PDB entry 7DBK | X-ray diffraction, 1.80 A resolution | chains A and C of the 4 polymer chains in the assembly

Chain A (and C):
Molecule: L-lactate dehydrogenase B chain
Source organism: Homo sapiens
Notes: EC 1.1.1.27; chain C of this document is another copy of the same molecule, construct and numbering; everything in this record applies to it too
Reference sequence: P07195 (LDHB_HUMAN); residue numbers follow UniProt; this construct covers 2-334
Amino-acid sequence (333 residues; row label = number of the first residue in the row):
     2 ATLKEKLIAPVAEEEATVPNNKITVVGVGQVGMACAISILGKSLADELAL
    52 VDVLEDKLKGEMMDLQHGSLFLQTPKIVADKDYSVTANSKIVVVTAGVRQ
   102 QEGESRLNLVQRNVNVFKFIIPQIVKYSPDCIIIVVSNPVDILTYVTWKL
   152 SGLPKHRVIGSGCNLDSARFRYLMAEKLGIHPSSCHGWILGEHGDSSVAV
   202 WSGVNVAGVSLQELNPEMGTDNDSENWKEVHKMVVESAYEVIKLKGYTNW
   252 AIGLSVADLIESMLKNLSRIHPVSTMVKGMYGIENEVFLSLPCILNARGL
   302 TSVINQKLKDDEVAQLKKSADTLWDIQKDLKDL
Curated features (UniProtKB/Swiss-Prot):
  - active site: His194 (Proton acceptor)
  - binding site (NAD(+)): Arg100, Asn139
  - binding site (substrate): Arg107, Asn139, Arg170, Thr249
  - modified residue: Ala2 (N-acetylalanine), Lys7 (N6-acetyllysine), Ser44 (Phosphoserine), Lys58 (N6-acetyllysine), Lys119 (N6-acetyllysine), Tyr240 (Phosphotyrosine), Lys329 (N6-acetyllysine)
  - natural variant: Lys7 (K7E: In LDHBD), Ala35 (A35E: In LDHBD), Gly69 (G69E: In LDHBD), Arg107 (R107W: In LDHBD), Ser129 (S129R: In LDHBD), Phe171 (F171V: In LDHBD), Arg172 (R172H: In LDHBD; R172P: In LDHBD), Met175 (M175L: In LDHBD; M175V), Asn223 (deletion: In LDHBD), Asp322 (D322V: In LDHBD), Trp325 (W325R: In LDHBD)
  - mutagenesis: Asp53 (D53A: Abolishes interaction with MP31), Arg100 (R100A: Abolishes interaction with MP31)
Small-molecule neighbours: NADH (NAI; 1,4-dihydronicotinamide adenine dinucleotide): Val27, Gly28, Val29, Gly30, Gln31, Val32, Gly33, Asp53, Val54, Leu55, Tyr84, Thr96, Ala97, Gly98, Val99, Arg100, Asn114, Val117, Ile121, Val137, Ser138, Asn139, Val141, Ser162, Leu166, His194, Tyr248, Thr249, Ile253
Reported in the primary citation:
  - specificity-determining residues: Glu214, Lys308, Lys310 (by similarity / conservation)

How chain A and chain C interact:
Pairs across the interface (39; chain A residue first):
  Gly180(A) - Ser269(C)
  Ile181(A) - Ser269(C)
  Ile181(A) - Ile295(C)  hydrophobic
  His182(A) - Leu268(C)
  His182(A) - Ser269(C)  hydrogen bond (backbone-backbone)
  His182(A) - Arg270(C)
  Ser184(A) - Arg270(C)
  Ser185(A) - Arg270(C)
  Ser185(A) - Ile271(C)  hydrogen bond (side chain-backbone)
  His187(A) - His187(C)
  Trp189(A) - Ala208(C)
  Trp189(A) - Gly209(C)
  Gly204(A) - Gly209(C)
  Val207(A) - Ile271(C)  hydrophobic
  Ala208(A) - Trp189(C)
  Ala208(A) - Pro293(C)  hydrophobic
  Ala208(A) - Gln307(C)  hydrogen bond (backbone-side chain)
  Gly209(A) - Trp189(C)
  Gly209(A) - Gly204(C)
  Val210(A) - Ile305(C)  hydrophobic
  Val210(A) - Asn306(C)
  Val210(A) - Gln307(C)
  Glu214(A) - Lys308(C)
  Leu215(A) - Lys308(C)
  Leu268(A) - His182(C)
  Ser269(A) - Gly180(C)
  Ser269(A) - Ile181(C)
  Ser269(A) - His182(C)  hydrogen bond (backbone-backbone)
  Arg270(A) - His182(C)
  Arg270(A) - Ser184(C)
  Arg270(A) - Ser185(C)
  Ile271(A) - Ile181(C)  hydrophobic
  Ile271(A) - Ser185(C)  hydrogen bond (backbone-side chain)
  Ile271(A) - Val207(C)  hydrophobic
  Pro293(A) - Ala208(C)  hydrophobic
  Ile295(A) - Ile181(C)  hydrophobic
  Ile305(A) - Val207(C)  hydrophobic
  Asn306(A) - Val210(C)
  Gln307(A) - Val210(C)
Other interface residues (no listed pair), chain A (25 interface residues in all): Ser203, Asn206
Other interface residues (no listed pair), chain C (24 interface residues in all): Ser203, Asn206

In short:
The interface between chain A and chain C involves 25 residues on one side and 24 on the other, with 5
hydrogen bonds. Among the polar pairs are Ser185(A)-Ile271(C), Ala208(A)-Gln307(C) and His182(A)-Ser269(C).
Chain A binds NADH. From the paper: specificity determinants Glu214(A), Lys308(A) and Lys310(A).
Chain A and chain C are both L-lactate dehydrogenase B chain (Homo sapiens); the structure, Crystal structure
of human LDHB in complex with NADH, was determined by X-ray diffraction (same publication as 7DBJ).
